PDB entry 7DAS | electron microscopy, 3.64 A resolution | chains A and C of the 3 polymer chains in the assembly

[Chain A]
Protein: Toll-like receptor 3
Source organism: Mus musculus
UniProt: Q99MB1 (TLR3_MOUSE); numbering as in UniProt (aligned over 28-698)
Chain sequence (684 residues; row label = number of the first residue in the row):
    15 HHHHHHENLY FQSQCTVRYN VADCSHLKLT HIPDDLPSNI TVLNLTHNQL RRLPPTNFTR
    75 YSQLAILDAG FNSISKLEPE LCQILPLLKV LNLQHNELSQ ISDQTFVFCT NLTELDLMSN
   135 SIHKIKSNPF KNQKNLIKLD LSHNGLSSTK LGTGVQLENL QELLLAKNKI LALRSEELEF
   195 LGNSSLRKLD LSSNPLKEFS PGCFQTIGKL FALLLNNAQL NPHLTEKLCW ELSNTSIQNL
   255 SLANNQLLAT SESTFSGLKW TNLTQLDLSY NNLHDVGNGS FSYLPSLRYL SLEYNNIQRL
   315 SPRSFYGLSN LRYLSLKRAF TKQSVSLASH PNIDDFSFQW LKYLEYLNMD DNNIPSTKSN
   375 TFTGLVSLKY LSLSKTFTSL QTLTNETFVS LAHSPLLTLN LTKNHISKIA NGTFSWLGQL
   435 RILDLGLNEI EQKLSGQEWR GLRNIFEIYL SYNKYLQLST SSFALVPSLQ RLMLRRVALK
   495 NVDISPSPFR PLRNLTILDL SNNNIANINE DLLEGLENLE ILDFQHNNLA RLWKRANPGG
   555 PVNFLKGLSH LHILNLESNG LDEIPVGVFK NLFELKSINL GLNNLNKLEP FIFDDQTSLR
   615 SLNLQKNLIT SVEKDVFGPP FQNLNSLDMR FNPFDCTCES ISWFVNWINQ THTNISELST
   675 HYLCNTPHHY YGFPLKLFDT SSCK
Not modelled in the structure: 15-21, 339-341
Sequence notes: expression tag (15-27)
Disulfides: Cys29-Cys38, Cys96-Cys123, Cys650-Cys678, Cys652-Cys697
UniProt features mapped onto this chain:
  - glycosylation (N-linked (GlcNAc...) asparagine): Asn53, Asn58, Asn71, Asn125, Asn197, Asn248, Asn253, Asn276, Asn292, Asn399, Asn414, Asn425, Asn508, Asn663, Asn668

[Chain C]
Molecule: RNA component of mitochondrial RNAase P (Rmrp), RNase MRP RNA
Sequence (150 nucleotides; each row starts with the number of its first residue; note: 121 numbers in that range are skipped by the numbering (no residue carries them; nothing is unmodelled there)):
     1 GCUCGCUCUG AAGGCCUGUU UCCUAGGCUA CAUACGAGGG AC
   164 AUGUUCCUUA UCCUUUCGCC UAGGGGAAAG UCCCCGGAAG CUCACAUAGU GACGCAGGCA
   224 GUGCGACCUG GCUCGCACCA ACCACACGGG GCUCAUUCUC AGCGCGGC
Not modelled in the structure: 1-8, 164-236, 269-271

[How chain A and chain C interact]
Contacting residue pairs (27; chain A residue first):
  Leu23(A) - U17(C)  phosphate contact
  His40(A) - C15(C)  phosphate contact
  His40(A) - C16(C)  salt bridge to the phosphate
  Lys42(A) - C15(C)  sugar contact
  Lys42(A) - C16(C)  hydrogen bond to the sugar
  His61(A) - C15(C)  salt bridge to the phosphate
  Asn62(A) - G14(C)  hydrogen bond to the sugar
  Asn62(A) - C15(C)  sugar contact
  Gln63(A) - C15(C)  sugar contact
  Arg65(A) - U262(C)  sugar contact
  Arg65(A) - C263(C)  phosphate contact
  Arg66(A) - A264(C)  salt bridge to the phosphate
  Phe85(A) - G14(C)  hydrogen bond to the sugar
  Asn86(A) - G14(C)  sugar contact
  Ser87(A) - C263(C)  sugar contact
  Ser89(A) - A264(C)  sugar contact
  His109(A) - G14(C)  salt bridge to the phosphate
  Glu111(A) - G13(C)  hydrogen bond to the sugar
  Arg490(A) - A244(C)  salt bridge to the phosphate
  Asn516(A) - A243(C)  phosphate contact
  Asn516(A) - A244(C)  hydrogen bond to the phosphate
  Asn518(A) - C242(C)  hydrogen bond to the sugar
  Asn518(A) - A243(C)  hydrogen bond to the sugar
  His540(A) - A243(C)  salt bridge to the phosphate
  Asn542(A) - C241(C)  hydrogen bond to the sugar
  Asn542(A) - C242(C)  sugar contact
  Ser572(A) - A243(C)  hydrogen bond to the phosphate
Interface residues without a listed pair, chain A (24 interface residues in all): Ser113, Ala520, Ala544, Gly574
Interface residues without a listed pair, chain C (16 interface residues in all): A12, G36, C245, G265

[Overview]
24 residues of chain A and 16 residues of chain C are in contact; the contacts include 9 hydrogen bonds and 6
salt bridges. Polar contacts include Lys42(A)-C16(C), Asn62(A)-G14(C) and Phe85(A)-G14(C).
Here chain A is Toll-like receptor 3 (Mus musculus) and chain C is RNA component of mitochondrial RNAase P
(Rmrp), RNase MRP RNA. Entry 7DAS (Mouse Toll-like receptor 3 ectodomain in complex with lncRNA Rmrp in lapped
form) was determined by electron microscopy together with 7DA7 from the same study.
